2W6F - chains B and G of the 7 polymer chains in the assembly; structure by X-ray diffraction, 6.00 A resolution (low resolution: residue-level contacts below are approximate; hydrogen-bond / salt-bridge calls are withheld).

Chain B:
Molecule: ATP synthase subunit alpha heart isoform, mitochondrial
Organism: Bos taurus
Notes: EC 3.6.3.14
UniProt: P19483 (ATPA1_BOVIN); residues -42 to 510 here correspond to UniProt positions 1-553 (UniProt number = residue number + 43)
Amino-acid sequence (553 residues; each row starts with the number of its first residue; numbers below 1 keep their minus sign (Met-42 is residue -42)):
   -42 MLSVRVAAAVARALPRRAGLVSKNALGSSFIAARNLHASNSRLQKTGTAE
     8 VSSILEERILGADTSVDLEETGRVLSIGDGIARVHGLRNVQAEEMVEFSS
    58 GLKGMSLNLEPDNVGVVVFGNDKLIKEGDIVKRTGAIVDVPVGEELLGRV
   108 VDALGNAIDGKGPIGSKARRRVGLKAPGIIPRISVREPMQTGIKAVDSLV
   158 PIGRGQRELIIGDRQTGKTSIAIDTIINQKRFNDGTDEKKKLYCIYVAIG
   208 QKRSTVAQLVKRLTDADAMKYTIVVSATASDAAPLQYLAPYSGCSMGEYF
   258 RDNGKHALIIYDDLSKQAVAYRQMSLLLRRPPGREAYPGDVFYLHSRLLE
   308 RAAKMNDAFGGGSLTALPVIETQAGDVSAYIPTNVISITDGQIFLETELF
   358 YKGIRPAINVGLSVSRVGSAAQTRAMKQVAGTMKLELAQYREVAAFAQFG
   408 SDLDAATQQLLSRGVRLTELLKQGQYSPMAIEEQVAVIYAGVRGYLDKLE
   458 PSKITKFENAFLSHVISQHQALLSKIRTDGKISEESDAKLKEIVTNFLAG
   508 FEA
Unresolved in the structure: -42 to 23, 402-409
UniProt features mapped onto this chain:
  - binding site (ATP): Gln172, Gly174, Lys175, Thr176, Ser177, Gln430, Gln432
  - binding site (Mg(2+)): Thr176, Asp269
  - site: Ser370 (Required for activity)
  - modified residue: Gln1 (Pyrrolidone carboxylic acid), Ser10 (Phosphoserine), Ser22 (Phosphoserine), Ser33 (Phosphoserine), Ser63 (Phosphoserine), Lys80 (N6-acetyllysine), Lys83 (N6-acetyllysine), Lys89 (N6-acetyllysine), Thr91 (Phosphothreonine), Lys118 (N6-acetyllysine), Ser123 (Phosphoserine), Lys124 (N6-acetyllysine), Ser141 (Phosphoserine), Arg161 (Omega-N-methylarginine), Lys187 (N6-acetyllysine), Lys196 (N6-acetyllysine), Lys197 (N6-acetyllysine), Lys218 (N6-acetyllysine), Lys262 (N6-acetyllysine), Lys384 (N6-acetyllysine) and 6 more in UniProt
  - glycosylation: Ser33 (O-linked (GlcNAc) serine)

Chain G:
Molecule: ATP synthase subunit gamma, mitochondrial
Organism: Bos taurus
Notes: EC 3.6.3.14
UniProt: P05631 (ATPG_BOVIN); residues -24 to 273 here correspond to UniProt positions 1-298 (UniProt number = residue number + 25)
Amino-acid sequence (298 residues; numbered -24 to 273; the number before each row is that of its first residue; numbers below 1 keep their minus sign (Met-24 is residue -24)):
   -24 MFSRAGVAGLSAWTVQPQWIQVRNMATLKDITRRLKSIKNIQKITKSMKM
    26 VAAAKYARAERELKPARVYGVGSLALYEKADIKTPEDKKKHLIIGVSSDR
    76 GLCGAIHSSVAKQMKSEAANLAAAGKEVKIIGVGDKIRSILHRTHSDQFL
   126 VTFKEVGRRPPTFGDASVIALELLNSGYEFDEGSIIFNRFRSVISYKTEE
   176 KPIFSLDTISSAESMSIYDDIDADVLRNYQEYSLANIIYYSLKESTTSEQ
   226 SARMTAMDNASKNASEMIDKLTLTFNRTRQAVITKELIEIISGAAALD
Unresolved in the structure: -24 to 0, 45-76, 91-208, 273
UniProt features mapped onto this chain:
  - modified residue: Lys14 (N6-acetyllysine), Lys24 (N6-succinyllysine), Lys30 (N6-acetyllysine), Lys90 (N6-acetyllysine), Ser121 (Phosphoserine), Lys129 (N6-acetyllysine), Lys172 (N6-acetyllysine), Lys245 (N6-succinyllysine)

Interface between chain B and chain G:
Contacting residue pairs (6):
  Pro289(B) - Ile263(G)
  Gly290(B) - Ile263(G)
  Ala293(B) - Thr259(G)
  Ala331(B) - Leu248(G)
  Ala331(B) - Arg252(G)
  Asp333(B) - Arg252(G)

In short:
Chain B and chain G form an interface of 5 and 4 residues respectively. From UniProt: 7 ATP-binding residues
and Mg2+-binding residues Thr176(B) and Asp269(B) on chain B.
Here chain B is ATP synthase subunit alpha heart isoform, mitochondrial and chain G is ATP synthase subunit
gamma, mitochondrial, both from Bos taurus. Entry 2W6F (Low resolution structures of bovine mitochondrial
F1-ATPase during controlled dehydration: Hydration State 2) was determined by X-ray diffraction, deposited
together with 2W6E, 2W6G, 2W6H, 2W6I and 2W6J.
